Entry 8V5L (X-ray diffraction, 3.09 A resolution); this record covers chains H and A of the 5 polymer chains in the assembly.

== Chain H ==
Molecule: Fab 1A2 Heavy Chain
Source organism: Homo sapiens
Notes: antibody fragment or engineered binder
Sequence (243 residues; each row starts with the number of its first residue; note: 1 number in that range is skipped by the numbering (no residue carries it; nothing is unmodelled there); a row labelled like 82A-82C holds insertion residues (82A, then the next letters in order)):
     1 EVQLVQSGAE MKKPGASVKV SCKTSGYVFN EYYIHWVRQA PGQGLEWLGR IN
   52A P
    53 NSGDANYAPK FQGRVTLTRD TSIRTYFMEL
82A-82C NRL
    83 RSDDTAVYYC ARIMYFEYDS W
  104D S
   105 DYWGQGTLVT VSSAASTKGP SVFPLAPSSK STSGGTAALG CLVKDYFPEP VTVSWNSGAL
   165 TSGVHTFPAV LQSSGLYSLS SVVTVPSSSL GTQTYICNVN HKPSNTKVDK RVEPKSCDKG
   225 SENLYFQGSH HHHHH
Disordered / not traced: 221-239
Disulfide bonds: Cys22-Cys92, Cys145-Cys201

== Chain A ==
Molecule: Envelope glycoprotein E
Source organism: Human alphaherpesvirus 3
UniProt: Q77JX0 (Q77JX0_HHV3); the author numbering skips numbers that UniProt does not, so the offset changes along the chain: 116-179 = UniProt 146-209; 182-307 = UniProt 210-335
Sequence (203 residues; row label = number of the first residue in the row; note: 2 numbers in that range are skipped by the numbering (no residue carries them; nothing is unmodelled there)):
   116 IVNVDQRQYG DVFKGDLNPK PQGQRLIEVS VEENHPFTLR APIQRIYGVR YTETWSFLPS
   176 LTCT
   182 GDAAPAIQHI CLKHTTCFQD VVVDVDCAEN TKEDQLAEIS YRFQGKKEAD QPWIVVNTST
   242 LFDELELDPP EIEPGVLKVL RTEKQYLGVY IWNMRGSDGT STYATFLVTW KGDEKTRNPT
   302 PAVTPQENLY FQGHHHHHH
Disordered / not traced: 116-137, 182-211, 296-320
Sequence notes: expression tag (308-320)
From the paper describing this entry:
  - conformationally variable residues (order/disorder transition): Ser221 to Lys228

== Chain H / chain A interface ==
Residue-residue contacts (26):
  Asn30(H) - Gln159(A)
  Asn30(H) - Arg160(A)
  Glu31(H) - Gln159(A)
  Glu31(H) - Ile161(A)
  Glu31(H) - Tyr162(A)  hydrogen bond (backbone-backbone)
  Glu31(H) - Gly226(A)
  Tyr32(H) - Tyr162(A)
  Tyr33(H) - Ile161(A)  hydrophobic
  Tyr33(H) - Asp279(A)  hydrogen bond
  Tyr33(H) - Thr281(A)
  Arg50(H) - Asp279(A)  hydrogen bond (side chain-backbone)
  Asn52(H) - Ile161(A)
  Asn53(H) - Gln159(A)
  Asn53(H) - Ile161(A)
  Met96(H) - Tyr162(A)  hydrophobic
  Tyr97(H) - Tyr162(A)
  Tyr97(H) - Gly163(A)
  Tyr97(H) - Val164(A)  hydrophobic
  Tyr97(H) - Asp279(A)
  Phe98(H) - Gly163(A)
  Phe98(H) - Arg223(A)
  Glu99(H) - Gly163(A)  hydrogen bond (backbone-backbone)
  Glu99(H) - Arg165(A)  salt bridge
  Glu99(H) - Arg223(A)  salt bridge
  Glu99(H) - Ser278(A)  hydrogen bond (backbone-side chain)
  Tyr100(H) - Ser278(A)
Other interface residues (no listed pair), chain A (13 interface residues in all): Phe224
The authors on this interface:
  - specific contacts: Glu31(H)-Tyr162(A) (backbone contact), Arg50(H)-Asp279(A) (hydrogen bond), Asn53(H)-Gln159(A), Glu99(H)-Arg165(A) (hydrogen bond), Gly163(A)-Glu99(H) (backbone contact), Arg223(A)-Glu99(H) (hydrogen bond)
  - epitope / paratope residues, chain H: Glu31(H), Arg50(H), Asn53(H), Glu99(H)
  - epitope / paratope residues, chain A: Gln159(A), Tyr162(A), Gly163(A), Arg165(A), Arg223(A), Asp279(A)

== Overview ==
12 residues of chain H and 13 residues of chain A are in contact; the contacts include 5 hydrogen bonds and 2
salt bridges. Among the polar pairs are Glu99(H)-Arg165(A), Glu99(H)-Arg223(A) and Tyr33(H)-Asp279(A). The
authors report backbone contacts between Glu31(H) and Tyr162(A) and Gly163(A) and Glu99(H); hydrogen bonds
between Arg50(H) and Asp279(A), Glu99(H) and Arg165(A) and Arg223(A) and Glu99(H); a contact between Asn53(H)
and Gln159(A). The paper reports epitope/paratope residues Glu31(H), Arg50(H) and Gln159(A) among others;
conformational variability at Ser221(A).
Chain H is Fab 1A2 Heavy Chain (Homo sapiens) and chain A is Envelope glycoprotein E (Human alphaherpesvirus
3); the structure, Structure of the Varicella Zoster Virus (VZV) gI binding domain of glycoprotein E (gE) in
complex ..., was determined by X-ray diffraction (same publication as 8V5Q).
